PDB entry 8GGH | electron microscopy, 3.29 A resolution | chains A and C of the 5 polymer chains in the assembly

Chain A (and C):
Name: malate dehydrogenase
Source organism: Trypanosoma cruzi strain CL Brener
Notes: chain C of this document is another copy of the same molecule, construct and numbering; everything in this record applies to it too
UniProt: Q4DRD8 (Q4DRD8_TRYCC); numbering as in UniProt (aligned over 1-323)
Chain sequence (323 residues; each row starts with the number of its first residue):
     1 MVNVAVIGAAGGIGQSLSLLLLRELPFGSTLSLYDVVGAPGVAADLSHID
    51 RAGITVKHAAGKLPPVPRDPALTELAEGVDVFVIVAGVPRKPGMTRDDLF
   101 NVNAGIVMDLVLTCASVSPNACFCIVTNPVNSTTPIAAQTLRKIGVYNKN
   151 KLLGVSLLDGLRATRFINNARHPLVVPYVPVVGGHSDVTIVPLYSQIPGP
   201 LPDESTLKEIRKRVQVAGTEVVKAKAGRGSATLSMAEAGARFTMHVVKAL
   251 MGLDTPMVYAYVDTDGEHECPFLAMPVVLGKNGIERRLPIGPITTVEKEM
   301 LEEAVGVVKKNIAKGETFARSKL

How chain A and chain C interact:
Pairs across the interface (9; chain A residue first):
  Pro173(A) with Val278(C)
  Leu174(A) with Met257(C), hydrophobic; Leu288(C), hydrophobic
  Tyr178(A) with Pro198(C)
  Thr255(A) with Pro173(C)
  Val278(A) with Pro173(C)
  Glu285(A) with Pro173(C)
  Arg286(A) with Pro173(C)
  Leu288(A) with Leu174(C), hydrophobic
Interface residues without a listed pair, chain A (9 interface residues in all): Pro200
Interface residues without a listed pair, chain C (11 interface residues in all): Val175, Pro200, Thr255, Arg286, Pro289

Overview:
Chain A and chain C form an interface of 9 and 11 residues respectively.
Chain A and chain C are both malate dehydrogenase (Trypanosoma cruzi strain CL Brener); the structure,
Structure of Trypanosoma (MDH)4-PEX5, distal conformation, was determined by electron microscopy (same
publication as 8GGD, 8GH2, 8GH3 and 8GI0).
